3B2P - chain A; structure by X-ray diffraction, 2.00 A resolution.

Chain A:
Name: Aminopeptidase N
Organism: Escherichia coli K12
Notes: EC 3.4.11.2
UniProt: P04825 (AMPN_ECOLI); numbering as in UniProt (aligned over 1-870)
Amino-acid sequence (891 residues; numbered -20 to 870; the number before each row is that of its first residue; numbers below 1 keep their minus sign (Met-20 is residue -20)):
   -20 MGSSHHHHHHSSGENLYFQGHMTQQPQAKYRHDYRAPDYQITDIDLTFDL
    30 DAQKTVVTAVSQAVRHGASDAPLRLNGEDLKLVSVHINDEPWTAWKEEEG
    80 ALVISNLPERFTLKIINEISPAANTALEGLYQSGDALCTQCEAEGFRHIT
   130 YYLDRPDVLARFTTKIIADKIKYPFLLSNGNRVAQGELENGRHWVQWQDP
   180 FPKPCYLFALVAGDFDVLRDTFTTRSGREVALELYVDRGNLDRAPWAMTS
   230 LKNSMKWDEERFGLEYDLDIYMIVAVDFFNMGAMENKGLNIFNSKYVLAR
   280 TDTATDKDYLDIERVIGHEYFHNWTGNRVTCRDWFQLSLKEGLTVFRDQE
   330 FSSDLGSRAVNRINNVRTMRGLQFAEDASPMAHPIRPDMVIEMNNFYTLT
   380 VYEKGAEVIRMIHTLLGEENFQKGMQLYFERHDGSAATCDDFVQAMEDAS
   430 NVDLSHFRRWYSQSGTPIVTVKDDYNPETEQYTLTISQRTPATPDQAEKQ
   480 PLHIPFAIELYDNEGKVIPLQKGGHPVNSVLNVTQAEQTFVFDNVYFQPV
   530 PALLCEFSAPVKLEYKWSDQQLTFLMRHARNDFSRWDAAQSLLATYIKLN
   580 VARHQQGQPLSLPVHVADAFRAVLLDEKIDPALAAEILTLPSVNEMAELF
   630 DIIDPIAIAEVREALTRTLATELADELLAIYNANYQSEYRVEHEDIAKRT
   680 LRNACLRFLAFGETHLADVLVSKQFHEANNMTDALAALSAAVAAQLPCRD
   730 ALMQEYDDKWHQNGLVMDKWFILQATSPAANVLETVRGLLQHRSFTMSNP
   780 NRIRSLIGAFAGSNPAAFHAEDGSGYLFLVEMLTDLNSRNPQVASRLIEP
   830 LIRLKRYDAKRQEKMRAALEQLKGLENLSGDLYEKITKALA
Unresolved in the structure: -20 to 4
Sequence notes: expression tag (-20 to 0)
Swiss-Prot annotation at these positions:
  - active site: Glu298 (Proton acceptor)
  - binding site (substrate): Glu121, Gly261 to Asn265
  - binding site (Zn(2+)): His297, His301, Glu320
  - site: Tyr381 (Transition state stabilizer)
Metal / ion sites: Zn2+: His297, His301, Glu320 (together with arginine); Na+ site 1: Ser332, Asp333, Gly335; Na+ site 2 near Asp452 (its only coordinating residue here)
Ligand contacts:
  - arginine: Gln119, Glu121, Ala122, Met260, Ala262, Met263, Glu264, His297, Glu298, His301, Lys319, Glu320, Asn373, Tyr376, Tyr381, Gln821
  - malonate ion (MLI): Ala638, Arg641, Glu642, Thr645, Arg686, Phe690, Ala722

Overview:
Ligands of chain A: arginine and malonate ion. His297, His301 and Glu320 coordinate Zn2+. Ser332, Asp333 and
Gly335 coordinate Na+ site 1. From UniProt: active-site residue Glu298, 6 substrate-binding residues and 3
Zn2+-binding residues.
Chain A is Aminopeptidase N (Escherichia coli K12); the structure, Crystal structure of E. coli Aminopeptidase
N in complex with arginine, was determined by X-ray diffraction (same publication as 3B2X, 3B34, 3B37 and
3B3B).
